Entry 8PHS (electron microscopy, 2.82 A resolution); this record covers chains AW and AX of the 75 polymer chains in the assembly.

[Chain AW (and AX)]
Name: Decorator protein P03
Organism: Borreliella burgdorferi B31
Notes: chain AX of this document is another copy of the same molecule, construct and numbering; everything in this record applies to it too
Sequence (185 residues; each row starts with the number of its first residue):
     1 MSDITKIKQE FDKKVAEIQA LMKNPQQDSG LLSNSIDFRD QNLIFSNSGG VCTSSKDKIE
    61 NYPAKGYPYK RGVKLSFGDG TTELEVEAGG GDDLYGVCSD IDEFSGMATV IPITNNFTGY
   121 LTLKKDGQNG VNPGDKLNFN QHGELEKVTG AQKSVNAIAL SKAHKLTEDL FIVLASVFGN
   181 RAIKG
Disordered / not traced: 1-20, 126-130, 149-153, 184-185 (chain AX: 1-19, 149-152, 184-185)

[How chain AW and chain AX interact]
Pairs across the interface (25):
  Ser-54(AW) with Lys-58(AX)
  Lys-56(AW) with Ser-55(AX), hydrogen bond (side chain-backbone); Lys-56(AX); Asp-57(AX)
  Asp-57(AW) with Lys-58(AX), salt bridge
  Thr-114(AW) with Thr-114(AX)
  Asn-115(AW) with Lys-58(AX)
  Asn-116(AW) with Lys-58(AX), hydrogen bond; Glu-60(AX), hydrogen bond; Tyr-95(AX); Thr-114(AX)
  Pro-133(AW) with Phe-77(AX)
  Gly-134(AW) with Phe-77(AX)
  Lys-136(AW) with Asp-93(AX), salt bridge
  Ala-159(AW) with Phe-77(AX)
  Leu-160(AW) with Phe-77(AX), hydrophobic
  Phe-178(AW) with Ile-113(AX); Thr-114(AX)
  Asn-180(AW) with Asn-180(AX), hydrogen bond (backbone-side chain)
  Arg-181(AW) with Asp-92(AX); Leu-94(AX), hydrogen bond (side chain-backbone); Asn-180(AX), hydrogen bond
  Ala-182(AW) with Asp-92(AX); Ile-183(AX)
  Ile-183(AW) with Asp-92(AX)
Other interface residues (no listed pair), chain AW (19 interface residues in all): Ile-113, Ile-158, Gly-179
Other interface residues (no listed pair), chain AX (16 interface residues in all): Leu-84, Pro-112

[In short]
19 residues of chain AW and 16 residues of chain AX are in contact, with 6 hydrogen bonds and 2 salt bridges.
Among the polar pairs are Asp-57(AW)/Lys-58(AX), Lys-136(AW)/Asp-93(AX) and Lys-56(AW)/Ser-55(AX).
Chain AW and chain AX are both Decorator protein P03 (Borreliella burgdorferi B31); the structure, Bottom cap
of the Borrelia bacteriophage BB1 procapsid, fivefold-symmetrized outer shell, was determined by electron
microscopy (same publication as 8PHP, 8PHQ and 8PHR).
